PDB entry 7QXI | electron microscopy, 3.40 A resolution | chains A and M of the 8 polymer chains in the assembly

Chain A:
Protein: DNA-directed RNA polymerase subunit alpha
Source organism: Escherichia coli K-12
Notes: EC 2.7.7.6
UniProt: P0A7Z4 (RPOA_ECOLI); residue numbers follow UniProt; this construct covers 1-329
Amino-acid sequence (329 residues; numbered 1 to 329; the number before each row is that of its first residue):
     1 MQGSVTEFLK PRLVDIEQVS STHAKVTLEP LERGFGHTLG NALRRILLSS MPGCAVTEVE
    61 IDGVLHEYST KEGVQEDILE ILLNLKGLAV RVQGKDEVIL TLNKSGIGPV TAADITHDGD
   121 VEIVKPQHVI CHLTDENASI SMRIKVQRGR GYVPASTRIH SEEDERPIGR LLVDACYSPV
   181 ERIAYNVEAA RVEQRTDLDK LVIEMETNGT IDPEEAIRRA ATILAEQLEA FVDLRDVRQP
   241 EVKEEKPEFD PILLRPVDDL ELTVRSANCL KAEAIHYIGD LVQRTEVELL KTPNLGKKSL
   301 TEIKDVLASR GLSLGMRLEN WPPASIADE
Not modelled in the structure: 1-4, 238-247, 324-329
UniProt features mapped onto this chain:
  - region: Glu162 to Glu165 (Required for interaction with Crp at class II promoters)
  - modified residue: Arg265 (ADP-ribosylarginine), Lys297 (N6-acetyllysine), Lys298 (N6-acetyllysine)
  - mutagenesis: Arg45 (R45C: In rpoA112; temperature-sensitive, blocks RNA polymerase assembly), Glu162 to Glu165 (5-fold decrease in CRP-class II promoter-dependent transcription), Glu165 (E165K: 5-fold decrease in CRP-class II promoter-dependent transcription), Arg191 (R191C: In rpoA101; temperature-sensitive)

Chain M:
Protein: RNA polymerase sigma-54 factor
Source organism: Klebsiella pneumoniae
UniProt: A0A0N9UTC1 (A0A0N9UTC1_KLEPN); residues 1-477 here = UniProt positions 1-477
Amino-acid sequence (497 residues; numbered -19 to 477; the number before each row is that of its first residue; numbers below 1 keep their minus sign (Met-19 is residue -19)):
   -19 MGSSHHHHHH SSGLVPRGSH MKQGLQLRLS QQLAMTPQLQ QAIRLLQLST LELQQELQQA
    41 LESNPLLEET DLHDEVEAKE VEDRESLDTV DALEQKEMPE ELPLDASWDE IYTAGTPSGN
   101 GVDYQDDELP VYQGETTQTL QDYLMWQVEL TPFTDTDRAI ATSIVDAVDD TGYLTIQIED
   161 IVDSIGDDEI GLEEVEAVLK RIQRFDPVGV AAKDLRDCLL IQLSQFAKET PWLEEARLII
   221 SDHLDLLANH DFRTLMRVTR LKEEVLKEAV NLIQSLDPRP GQSIQTSEPE YVIPDVLVRK
   281 VSGRWTVELN ADSIPRLKIN QQYAAMGNSA RNDADGQFIR SNLQEARWLI KSLESRNDTL
   341 LRVSRCIVEQ QQAFFEQGEE YMKPMVLADI AQAVEMHEST ISRVTTQKYL HSPRGIFELK
   401 YFFSSHVNTE GGGEASSTAI RALVKKLIAA ENPAKPLSDS KLTSMLSEQG IMVARRTVAK
   461 YRESLSIPPS NQRKQLV
Not modelled in the structure: -19 to 14, 50-109
Differences from the reference sequence: initiating methionine (-19); expression tag (-18 to 0); conflict Glu49 (Gln in A0A0N9UTC1), Glu80 (Asp in A0A0N9UTC1)
From the paper describing this entry:
  - mutagenesis - P17A: abolished binding to activators (citing earlier work)

Chain A / chain M interface:
Pairs across the interface (9; chain A residue first):
  Asp305(A) with Lys180(M)
  Ala308(A) with Lys180(M); Arg184(M)
  Ser309(A) with Arg184(M)
  Leu312(A) with Arg181(M)
  Ser313(A) with Pro132(M); Phe133(M); Arg181(M)
  Gly315(A) with Pro132(M)
Also at the interface, not in a pair above, chain A (8 interface residues in all): Thr301, Lys304
Also at the interface, not in a pair above, chain M (10 interface residues in all): Glu173, Glu174, Glu176, Ala177, Gln205

Overview:
The interface between chain A and chain M involves 8 residues on one side and 10 on the other. Curated
annotation (UniProt) lists 6 mutagenesis sites on chain A. From the paper: P17A of chain M abolishes binding
to activators.
Chain A is DNA-directed RNA polymerase subunit alpha (Escherichia coli K-12) and chain M is RNA polymerase
sigma-54 factor (Klebsiella pneumoniae); the structure, Cryo-EM structure of RNA polymerase-sigma54 holo
enzyme with promoter DNA closed complex, was determined by electron microscopy (same publication as 7QV9 and
7QWP).
